Entry 4KSR (X-ray diffraction, 4.20 A resolution (low resolution: residue-level contacts below are approximate; hydrogen-bond / salt-bridge calls are withheld)); this record covers chains B and C of the 3 polymer chains in the assembly.

Chain B (and C):
Protein: Type II secretion system protein E, Hemolysin-coregulated  protein
Source organism: Vibrio cholerae O1
Notes: fragment: T2SS EpsE, P37093 residues 100-503, Q02UZ4; chain C of this document is another copy of the same molecule, construct and numbering; everything in this record applies to it too
UniProtKB: chimeric construct of P37093, Q02UZ4: residues 100-503 from P37093 (GSPE_VIBCH) positions 100-503 (same numbers); residues 512-673 from Q02UZ4 positions 1-162 (UniProt number = residue number - 511)
Sequence (583 residues; each row starts with the number of its first residue):
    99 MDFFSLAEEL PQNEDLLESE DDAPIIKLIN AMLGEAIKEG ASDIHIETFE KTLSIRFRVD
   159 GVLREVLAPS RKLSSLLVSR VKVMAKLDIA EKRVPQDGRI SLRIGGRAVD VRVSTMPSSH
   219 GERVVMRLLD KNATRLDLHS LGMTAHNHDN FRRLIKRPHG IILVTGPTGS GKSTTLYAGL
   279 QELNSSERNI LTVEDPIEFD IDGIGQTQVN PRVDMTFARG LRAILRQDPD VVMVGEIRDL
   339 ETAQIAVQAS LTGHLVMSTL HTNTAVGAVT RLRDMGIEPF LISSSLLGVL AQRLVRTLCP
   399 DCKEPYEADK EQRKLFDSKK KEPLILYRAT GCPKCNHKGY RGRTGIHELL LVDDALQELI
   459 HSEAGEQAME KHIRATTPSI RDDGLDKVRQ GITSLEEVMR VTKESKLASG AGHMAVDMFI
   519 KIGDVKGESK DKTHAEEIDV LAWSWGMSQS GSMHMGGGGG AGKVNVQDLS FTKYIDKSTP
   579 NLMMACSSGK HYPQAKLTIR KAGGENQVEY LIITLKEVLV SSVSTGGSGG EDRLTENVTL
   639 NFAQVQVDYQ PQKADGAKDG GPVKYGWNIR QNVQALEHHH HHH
Unresolved in the structure: 99-120, 201-205, 230-234, 415-419, 501-512, 554-558, 674-681
Construct notes: expression tag (99, 674-681); linker (504-511)
UniProt features mapped onto this chain:
  - binding site (Zn(2+)): Cys397, Cys400, Cys430, Cys433

How chain B and chain C interact:
Residue-residue contacts (112; chain B residue first):
  Asp141(B) with Asp326(C)
  His143(B) with Asn287(C); Gln325(C); Asp326(C)
  Phe147(B) with Asp300(C); Gly301(C)
  Arg154(B) with Ser284(C); Arg286(C)
  Arg156(B) with Asn287(C); Asp326(C); Asp328(C)
  Leu161(B) with Ser284(C); Glu285(C); Arg286(C); Asn287(C); Asp328(C)
  Glu163(B) with Ser284(C)
  Arg191(B) with Val311(C)
  Val192(B) with Val311(C)
  Pro193(B) with Met313(C); Ala321(C)
  Asp195(B) with Arg324(C)
  Ser212(B) with Arg324(C); Gln325(C)
  Thr213(B) with Gln325(C)
  Met214(B) with Thr305(C); Ile322(C)
  Pro215(B) with Thr305(C)
  Ser216(B) with Gln304(C)
  Ser217(B) with Gln304(C)
  His218(B) with Asp298(C)
  Arg221(B) with Asn287(C); Leu289(C); Gln325(C)
  Val223(B) with Gln325(C)
  Arg225(B) with Leu323(C); Arg324(C); Asp326(C)
  Pro265(B) with His257(C)
  Thr266(B) with Thr350(C); Gly351(C)
  His359(B) with Leu349(C)
  Asn361(B) with His257(C); Ser382(C)
  Thr368(B) with Phe378(C)
  Asp372(B) with Phe378(C); His459(C)
  Arg498(B) with Pro256(C)
  Ala513(B) with Gly627(C); Glu629(C)
  Val514(B) with Glu629(C); Asp630(C)
  Met516(B) with Ser626(C); Gly627(C)
  Leu539(B) with Ser626(C); Gly627(C)
  Ala540(B) with Gly625(C); Ser626(C)
  Trp541(B) with Thr623(C); Gly624(C); Gly625(C); Leu632(C)
  Ser542(B) with Thr623(C)
  Trp543(B) with Met581(C); Ser622(C); Thr623(C)
  Gly544(B) with Val621(C)
  Met545(B) with Met581(C); Cys584(C); Ser585(C); Ser620(C); Val621(C)
  Ser546(B) with Ser619(C)
  Gln547(B) with Cys584(C); Ser585(C); Val618(C); Ser619(C)
  Gly549(B) with Leu617(C)
  Ser550(B) with Asn639(C)
  Met551(B) with His589(C); Glu615(C); Leu617(C); Asn639(C); Phe640(C); Ala641(C); Arg668(C)
  His552(B) with Asn639(C); Phe640(C); Ile667(C); Arg668(C)
  Met553(B) with Arg668(C)
  Val562(B) with Cys584(C); Ser585(C)
  Tyr608(B) with Leu632(C)
  Tyr647(B) with Glu526(C); Ile573(C); Asp574(C); Lys575(C); Pro578(C)
  Pro649(B) with Lys575(C)
  Val661(B) with Lys575(C); Pro578(C); Asn579(C)
  Lys662(B) with Pro578(C)
  Tyr663(B) with Pro578(C); Met581(C); Met582(C); Ser585(C)
  Gly664(B) with Met582(C)
  Trp665(B) with Ser585(C); Ser586(C)
  Gln672(B) with Met582(C)
Interface residues without a listed pair, chain B (63 interface residues in all): Glu148, Val222, Arg369, Arg371, Ile597, Leu609, Val645, Asp657
Interface residues without a listed pair, chain C (66 interface residues in all): Ser283, Ile302, Arg317, Leu379, Val564, Gly587, Gly628

Overview:
63 residues of chain B and 66 residues of chain C are in contact. UniProt lists 4 Zn2+-binding residues on
chain B.
Both chains are Type II secretion system protein E, Hemolysin-coregulated  protein (Vibrio cholerae O1). Entry
4KSR (Crystal Structure of the Vibrio cholerae ATPase GspE Hexamer) was determined by X-ray diffraction
together with 4KSS from the same study.
